Entry 6QPH (X-ray diffraction, 3.40 A resolution); this record covers chains B and C of the 11 polymer chains in the assembly.

# Chain B
Protein: Photosystem I P700 chlorophyll a apoprotein A2
Source organism: Dunaliella salina
Notes: EC 1.97.1.12
UniProtKB: D0FXZ0 (D0FXZ0_DUNSA); residue numbers follow UniProt; this construct covers 2-735
Sequence (734 residues; numbered 2 to 735; the number before each row is that of its first residue):
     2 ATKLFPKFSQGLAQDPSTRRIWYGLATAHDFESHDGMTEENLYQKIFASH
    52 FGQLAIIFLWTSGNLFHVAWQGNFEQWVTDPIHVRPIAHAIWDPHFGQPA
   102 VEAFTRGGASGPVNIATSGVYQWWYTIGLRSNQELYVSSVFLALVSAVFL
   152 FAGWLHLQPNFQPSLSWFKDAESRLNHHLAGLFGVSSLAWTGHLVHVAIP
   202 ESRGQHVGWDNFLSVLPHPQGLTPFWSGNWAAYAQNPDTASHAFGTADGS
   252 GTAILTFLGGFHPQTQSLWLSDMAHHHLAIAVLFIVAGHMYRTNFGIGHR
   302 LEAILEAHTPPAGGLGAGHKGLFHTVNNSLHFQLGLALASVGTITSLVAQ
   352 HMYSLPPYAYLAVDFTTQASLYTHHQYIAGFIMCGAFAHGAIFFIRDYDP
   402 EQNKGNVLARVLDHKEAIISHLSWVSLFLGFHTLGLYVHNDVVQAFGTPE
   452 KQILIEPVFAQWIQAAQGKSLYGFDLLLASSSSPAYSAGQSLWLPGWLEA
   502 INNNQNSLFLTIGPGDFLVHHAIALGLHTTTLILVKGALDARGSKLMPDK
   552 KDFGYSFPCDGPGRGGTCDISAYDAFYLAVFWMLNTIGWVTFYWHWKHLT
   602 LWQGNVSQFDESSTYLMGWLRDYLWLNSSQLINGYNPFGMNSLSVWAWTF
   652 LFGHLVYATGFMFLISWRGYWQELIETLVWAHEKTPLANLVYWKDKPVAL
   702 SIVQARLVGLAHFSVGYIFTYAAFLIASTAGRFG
Ion coordination: chlorophyll a Mg site 1 near Asp94 (its only coordinating residue here); chlorophyll a Mg site 2 near Gln468 (its only coordinating residue here); Ca2+: Ile502, Asn504, Asn507, Leu509; 4Fe-4S cluster Fe: Cys560, Cys569 (shared with 2 residues of chain A)
Small-molecule neighbours:
  - beta-carotene (BCR), molecule 1: Leu55, Ile58, Phe59, Phe150, Gly182, Val186
  - beta-carotene (BCR), molecule 2: Thr62, Leu66, Trp124, Trp125, Ile128, Ser139, Phe142, Leu143, Trp191
  - beta-carotene (BCR), molecule 3: Leu189, Leu223, Phe226, Leu279, Ile286, His290
  - beta-carotene (BCR), molecule 4: Phe333, Gly336, Leu337, Ala340, Thr344, Met384, Ala387, Phe388, Gly391, Phe395, Ala539
  - beta-carotene (BCR), molecule 5: Phe388, Leu409, Val412, Val536, Leu540
  - beta-carotene (BCR), molecule 6: Trp649, Thr650, Phe653, Leu679
  - chlorophyll a isomer (CL0): Leu621, Leu625, Trp626
  - chlorophyll a (CLA), molecule 1: Phe6, Phe9, Gly25, Leu26, Ala29, His30, Phe32, Lys46, Ser50, Gly53, Gln54, Ile57
  - chlorophyll a (CLA), molecule 2: Thr19, Ile22, Trp23, Ile676, His683, Tyr693, Trp694, Lys695, Asp696, Pro698, Val699
  - chlorophyll a (CLA), molecule 3: Trp23, Phe653, Leu656, Val657, Thr660, Met663, Phe664, Leu701, Val709, Ala712, His713, Val716
  - chlorophyll a (CLA), molecule 4: Ala27, His30, Asp31, His332, Leu335, Leu339, Phe382, Ile383, Cys385, Gly386, His390, Ile393, Arg397, Tyr556, Ser557, Tyr574, Phe577
  - chlorophyll a (CLA), molecule 5: His30, Phe32, Ile47, Ser50, His51, Gln54, Leu55, Ile58, Leu331, His332, Gln334, Leu335, Ala338, Leu339, Val342
  - chlorophyll a (CLA), molecule 6: His30, Gln54, Ile57, Ile58, Trp61, Val342, Ile383
  - chlorophyll a (CLA), molecule 7: Phe48, Phe52, Val149, Phe150, Phe152, Ala153, Leu156, His157, Asn161, Phe162, Trp168
  - chlorophyll a (CLA), molecule 8: Phe48, His51, Phe52, Leu55, Trp168, Phe169, Asp171, Arg175, His178, His179, Gly182, Leu183, Phe184
  - chlorophyll a (CLA), molecule 9: Phe59, Trp61, Thr62, Ser119, Gly120, Trp124, Val342, Ile345, Thr346, Val349, Met353, Tyr359, Leu372, His375, His376, Ile379, Ile383
  - chlorophyll a (CLA), molecule 10: Leu60, Trp61, Ser63, Gly64, Phe67, His68, Trp71, Gln72, Ala91, Trp93
  - chlorophyll a (CLA), molecule 11: Trp61, Asn65, Val69, Ala89, His90, Asn115, Ile116, Ala117, Thr118, Ser119, Val646, Trp647
  - chlorophyll a (CLA), molecule 12: Trp61, Thr118, Ser119, Ser371, Leu372, Thr374, His375, Tyr378, Ile379, Phe382, Trp647, Ile719, Phe720, Tyr722, Ala723, Leu726, Ile727
  - chlorophyll a (CLA), molecule 13: His90, Ala91, Ile92, Trp93, Asp94, His96, Phe97, Phe105, Asn115, Ser645, Val646, Trp649
  - chlorophyll a (CLA), molecule 14: Trp124, Thr127, Ile128, Leu183, Phe184, Ser187, Ser188, Trp191, Met274, His277, His278, Ile281, Phe285, Val349, His352, Met353, Pro358, Tyr359
  - chlorophyll a (CLA), molecule 15: Ile128, Gly129, Leu130, Glu135, Ser139, Ser187, Ala190, Trp191, His194, Val198, Gly209, Trp210, Phe213
  - chlorophyll a (CLA), molecule 16: Trp168, Asp171, Ser174, His178, Asn295, Phe296
  - chlorophyll a (CLA), molecule 17: Ala172, Arg175, Leu176, His179, Leu180, Leu183, Phe184, Leu302, Val327, Asn328, Gln334, Leu337, Ala338, Ser341, Val342, Ile345
  - chlorophyll a (CLA), molecule 18: Leu176, Leu180, Phe184, Leu284, Phe285, Val287, Ala288, Met291, Tyr292, Leu302, Ile305, Leu306
  - chlorophyll a (CLA), molecule 19: Asn177, His178, Ala181, Val186, Gly289, His290, Tyr292, Thr294, Phe296, Gly297
  - chlorophyll a (CLA), molecule 20: Leu189, Ala190, Thr192, Gly193, Val196, His197, Phe213, Val216, Leu217, Pro218, His219, Gly222, Leu223, Tyr234, Ile255, Leu256, Leu279
  - chlorophyll a (CLA), molecule 21: Trp231, Ala232, Leu256, Phe258, His276, Leu279, Ala280, Val283, Leu493
  - chlorophyll a (CLA), molecule 22: Thr257, Phe258, Gly260, Leu269, Asp273, Met274, His276, His277, Ala280, Ile281, Leu284, His352, Leu356, Trp494, Trp498
  - chlorophyll a (CLA), molecule 23: Val287, His290, Met291, Tyr292, Ile298, Gly299, His300
  - chlorophyll a (CLA), molecule 24: Met291, His300, Ala304, Ile305, Ala308, His309
  - chlorophyll a (CLA), molecule 25: Ile305, Leu306, His309, Leu316, His320, Phe333, Val408, Leu409, Val412
  - chlorophyll a (CLA), molecule 26: Ala308, His309, Thr310, Pro311, Pro312, Gly315, Leu316, His320
  - chlorophyll a (CLA), molecule 27: Gly315, Leu316, Val408, Arg411, Val412, His415, Ala418, Ile419, His422
  - chlorophyll a (CLA), molecule 28: Ser341, Thr344, Leu348, Gln351, His352, Tyr354, Ser355, Leu356, Phe510
  - chlorophyll a (CLA), molecule 29: Thr344, Ser347, Leu348, Gln351, Gln377, Gly381, Met384, Phe388, Leu528, Thr531, Thr532, Leu535, Met584, Thr587, Ile588
  - chlorophyll a (CLA), molecule 30: Gln351, Tyr354, Tyr373, Gln377, Phe460, Ala461, Ile464, Gln465, Phe510, Leu511, Ile513, His521, Ile524, Leu528, Val591, Tyr594, Trp595, Lys598
  - chlorophyll a (CLA), molecule 31: Ala418, His422, Trp425
  - chlorophyll a (CLA), molecule 32: Ile419, His422, Leu423, Trp425, Val426, Ala525, Leu528, His529, Thr532
  - chlorophyll a (CLA), molecule 33: Ser421, His422, Ser424, Trp425, Leu428
  - chlorophyll a (CLA), molecule 34: Ser424, Ser427, Leu428, Gly431, Phe432, Leu435, Leu526, Thr530, Leu533, Ile534, Leu579, Phe582, Trp583
  - chlorophyll a (CLA), molecule 35: Trp425, Leu428, Phe429, Phe432, His433
  - chlorophyll a (CLA), molecule 36: Phe429, Leu430, Glu457, Pro458, Val459, Phe460, Ala461, Phe518, His521, His522, Ala525, His529
  - chlorophyll a (CLA), molecule 37: His433, Gly436, Leu437, Val439, His440, Val443, Phe447, Lys452, Ile454
  - chlorophyll a (CLA), molecule 38: Thr434, Tyr438, Ala523, Leu526, Asn586, Trp590, Phe593, Leu617, Trp620, Leu625, Trp626, Ser629, Phe651, His655, Tyr658, Phe714, Tyr718, Thr721, Tyr722, Phe725
  - chlorophyll a (CLA), molecule 39: Val439, Asp442, Leu526, Phe582, Trp583, Asn586, Trp590, Leu617, Leu621, Tyr658, Phe714
  - chlorophyll a (CLA), molecule 40: Val459, Phe460, Trp463
  - chlorophyll a (CLA), molecule 41: Trp463, Ile464, Ala467, Gln468, Leu478, Leu479, Ala486, Trp494, Trp498
  - chlorophyll a (CLA), molecule 42: Leu478, Pro485, Ala486, Ala489, Gly490, Leu493, Trp494
  - chlorophyll a (CLA), molecule 43: Trp649, Leu652, Phe653, His655, Leu656, Tyr658, Ala659, Phe662, Ile666
  - chlorophyll a (CLA), molecule 44: Leu656, Ala659, Thr660, Phe662, Met663, Ile666, Ser667, Tyr671, Trp672, Leu675
  - chlorophyll a (CLA), molecule 45: Leu679, Ala682, His683, Thr686, Ala689
  - chlorophyll a (CLA), molecule 46: Ala682, Lys685, Thr686, Pro687
  - glutathione (GSH): Thr224, Trp227, Ser228
  - phylloquinone (PQN): Trp23, Met663, Phe664, Ser667, Trp668, Arg669, Trp672, Ala700, Leu701, Ala706
  - 4Fe-4S cluster (SF4): Cys560, Gly562, Pro563, Thr568, Cys569, Trp668, Ile703

# Chain C
Protein: Photosystem I iron-sulfur center
Source organism: Dunaliella salina
Notes: EC 1.97.1.12
UniProtKB: D0FXW7 (D0FXW7_DUNSA); residues 2-81 here = UniProt positions 2-81
Sequence (80 residues; numbered 2 to 81; the number before each row is that of its first residue):
     2 AHVVKIYDTCIGCTQCVRACPLDVLEMVPWDGCKAAQMASSPRTEDCVGC
    52 KRCETACPTDFLSVRVYLGNESTRSLGLAY
Ion coordination: 4Fe-4S cluster Fe site 1: Cys11, Cys14, Cys17, Cys58; 4Fe-4S cluster Fe site 2: Cys21, Cys48, Cys51, Cys54
Small-molecule neighbours:
  - 4Fe-4S cluster (SF4), molecule 1: Cys11, Ile12, Gly13, Cys14, Thr15, Gln16, Cys17, Met28, Ala40, Cys58, Pro59, Thr60, Ser64
  - 4Fe-4S cluster (SF4), molecule 2: Cys21, Pro22, Leu23, Val25, Cys48, Val49, Gly50, Cys51, Lys52, Arg53, Cys54, Val67

# How chain B and chain C interact
Residue-residue contacts - 35 pairs, chain B then chain C:
  Gly12(B) - Asn71(C)
  Leu13(B) - Asn71(C)
  Gln15(B) - Glu72(C)
  Gln15(B) - Ser73(C)
  Asp16(B) - Glu72(C)
  Asp16(B) - Leu77(C)
  Pro17(B) - Ser73(C)
  Pro17(B) - Thr74(C)
  Ser18(B) - Leu77(C)
  Arg20(B) - Glu72(C)
  Met548(B) - Arg66(C)
  Pro549(B) - Phe62(C)
  Asp550(B) - Arg66(C)  salt bridge
  Asp553(B) - Tyr68(C)
  Phe554(B) - Arg66(C)
  Phe554(B) - Val67(C)
  Phe554(B) - Tyr68(C)  hydrophobic
  Asp561(B) - Lys52(C)
  Asp561(B) - Glu55(C)
  Asp561(B) - Arg66(C)  salt bridge
  Gly562(B) - Lys52(C)
  Gly564(B) - Thr56(C)
  Arg565(B) - Phe62(C)
  Arg565(B) - Leu63(C)
  Gln673(B) - Leu79(C)
  Gln673(B) - Tyr81(C)
  Glu677(B) - Gly78(C)
  Glu677(B) - Tyr81(C)
  Val680(B) - Tyr81(C)  hydrophobic
  Lys697(B) - Thr74(C)  hydrogen bond
  Lys697(B) - Leu79(C)
  Lys697(B) - Tyr81(C)
  Pro698(B) - Tyr81(C)  hydrogen bond (backbone-side chain)
  Val699(B) - Leu79(C)  hydrophobic
  Val699(B) - Tyr81(C)
Other interface residues (no listed pair), chain B (26 interface residues in all): Leu547, Pro563, Ile676, Glu684

# Overview
26 residues of chain B and 16 residues of chain C are in contact; the contacts include 2 hydrogen bonds and 2
salt bridges. Polar contacts include Asp550(B)-Arg66(C), Asp561(B)-Arg66(C) and Lys697(B)-Thr74(C).
Here chain B is Photosystem I P700 chlorophyll a apoprotein A2 and chain C is Photosystem I iron-sulfur
center, both from Dunaliella salina. Entry 6QPH (Dunaliella minimal PSI complex) was determined by X-ray
diffraction (same publication as 6RHZ).
